Entry 7MSF (X-ray diffraction, 2.80 A resolution); this record covers chains S and C of the 5 polymer chains in the assembly.

[Chain S]
Molecule: 14-nt RNA strand
Sequence (14 nucleotides; each row starts with the number of its first residue):
     1 UCGCCAACAG GCGG
Not modelled in the structure: 1-2, 14

[Chain C]
Molecule: MS2 protein capsid
Source organism: Enterobacterio phage MS2
Reference sequence: P03612 (COAT_BPMS2); residues 1-129 here = UniProt positions 1-129
Sequence (129 residues; row label = number of the first residue in the row):
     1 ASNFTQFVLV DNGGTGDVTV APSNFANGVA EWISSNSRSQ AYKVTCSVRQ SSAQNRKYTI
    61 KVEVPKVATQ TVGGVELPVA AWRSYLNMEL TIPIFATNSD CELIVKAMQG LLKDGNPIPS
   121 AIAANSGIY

[Chain S / chain C interface]
Pairs across the interface - 14 pairs, chain S then chain C:
  A6(S) - Asn87(C)  base contact
  A7(S) - Tyr85(C)  sugar contact
  C8(S) - Lys61(C)  sugar contact
  C8(S) - Glu63(C)  sugar contact
  C8(S) - Tyr85(C)  stacking on the base
  C8(S) - Asn87(C)  hydrogen bond to the base
  A9(S) - Val29(C)  base contact
  A9(S) - Lys43(C)  salt bridge to the phosphate
  A9(S) - Thr45(C)  hydrogen bond to the base
  A9(S) - Cys46(C)  base contact
  A9(S) - Ser47(C)  hydrogen bond to the base
  A9(S) - Thr59(C)  hydrogen bond to the base
  A9(S) - Lys61(C)  base contact
  A9(S) - Glu63(C)  phosphate contact
Interface residues without a listed pair, chain C (11 interface residues in all): Ile60

[Summary]
Chain S and chain C form an interface of 4 and 11 residues respectively, with 4 hydrogen bonds, 1 salt bridge
and 1 aromatic stacking contact. Polar pairs include C8(S)-Asn87(C), A9(S)-Thr45(C) and A9(S)-Ser47(C).
Here chain S is a 14-nt RNA strand and chain C is MS2 protein capsid (Enterobacterio phage MS2). Entry 7MSF
(MS2 protein capsid/RNA complex) was determined by X-ray diffraction (same publication as 5MSF).
